PDB entry 2HHH | X-ray diffraction, 3.35 A resolution | chains A and K of the 21 polymer chains in the assembly

Chain A:
Molecule: 16S ribosomal RNA
Organism: Thermus thermophilus
Sequence (1522 nucleotides; each row starts with the number of its first residue):
     1 UUUGUUGGAGAGUUUGAUCCUGGCUCAGGGUGAACGCUGGCGGCGUGCCU
    51 AAGACAUGCAAGUCGUGCGGGCCGCGGGGUUUUACUCCGUGGUCAGCGGC
   101 GGACGGGUGAGUAACGCGUGGGUGACCUACCCGGAAGAGGGGGACAACCC
   151 GGGGAAACUCGGGCUAAUCCCCCAUGUGGACCCGCCCCUUGGGGUGUGUC
   201 CAAAGGGCUUUGCCCGCUUCCGGAUGGGCCCGCGUCCCAUCAGCUAGUUG
   251 GUGGGGUAAUGGCCCACCAAGGCGACGACGGGUAGCCGGUCUGAGAGGAU
   301 GGCCGGCCACAGGGGCACUGAGACACGGGCCCCACUCCUACGGGAGGCAG
   351 CAGUUAGGAAUCUUCCGCAAUGGGCGCAAGCCUGACGGAGCGACGCCGCU
   401 UGGAGGAAGAAGCCCUUCGGGGUGUAAACUCCUGAACCCGGGACGAAACC
   451 CCCGACGAGGGGACUGACGGUACCGGGGUAAUAGCGCCGGCCAACUCCGU
   501 GCCAGCAGCCGCGGUAAUACGGAGGGCGCGAGCGUUACCCGGAUUCACUG
   551 GGCGUAAAGGGCGUGUAGGCGGCCUGGGGCGUCCCAUGUGAAAGACCACG
   601 GCUCAACCGUGGGGGAGCGUGGGAUACGCUCAGGCUAGACGGUGGGAGAG
   651 GGUGGUGGAAUUCCCGGAGUAGCGGUGAAAUGCGCAGAUACCGGGAGGAA
   701 CGCCGAUGGCGAAGGCAGCCACCUGGUCCACCCGUGACGCUGAGGCGCGA
   751 AAGCGUGGGGAGCAAACCGGAUUAGAUACCCGGGUAGUCCACGCCCUAAA
   801 CGAUGCGCGCUAGGUCUCUGGGUCUCCUGGGGGCCGAAGCUAACGCGUUA
   851 AGCGCGCCGCCUGGGGAGUACGGCCGCAAGGCUGAAACUCAAAGGAAUUG
   901 ACGGGGGCCCGCACAAGCGGUGGAGCAUGUGGUUUAAUUCGAAGCAACGC
   951 GAAGAACCUUACCAGGCCUUGACAUGCUAGGGAACCCGGGUGAAAGCCUG
  1001 GGGUGCCCCGCGAGGGGAGCCCUAGCACAGGUGCUGCAUGGCCGUCGUCA
  1051 GCUCGUGCCGUGAGGUGUUGGGUUAAGUCCCGCAACGAGCGCAACCCCCG
  1101 CCGUUAGUUGCCAGCGGUUCGGCCGGGCACUCUAACGGGACUGCCCGCGA
  1151 AAGCGGGAGGAAGGAGGGGACGACGUCUGGUCAGCAUGGCCCUUACGGCC
  1201 UGGGCGACACACGUGCUACAAUGCCCACUACAAAGCGAUGCCACCCGGCA
  1251 ACGGGGAGCUAAUCGCAAAAAGGUGGGCCCAGUUCGGAUUGGGGUCUGCA
  1301 ACCCGACCCCAUGAAGCCGGAAUCGCUAGUAAUCGCGGAUCAGCCAUGCC
  1351 GCGGUGAAUACGUUCCCGGGCCUUGUACACACCGCCCGUCACGCCAUGGG
  1401 AGCGGGCUCUACCCGAAGUCGCCGGGAGCCUACGGGCAGGCGCCGAGGGU
  1451 AGGGCCCGUGACUGGGGCGAAGUCGUAACAAGGUAGCUGUACCGGAAGGU
  1501 GCGGCUGGAUCACCUCCUUUCU
Disordered / not traced: 1-5, 1511-1522
Small-molecule neighbours:
  - kasugamycin (KSG; (1S,2R,3S,4R,5S,6S)-2,3,4,5,6-pentahydroxycyclohexyl 2-amino-4-{[carboxy(imino)methyl]amino}-2,3,4,6-tetradeoxy-alpha-D-arabino-hexopyranoside), molecule 1: G677, U772, U773
  - kasugamycin (KSG), molecule 2: A776, A778, C779, G904, U1476, A1477, G1482, G1483, U1484

Chain K:
Protein: 30S ribosomal protein S11
Organism: Thermus thermophilus
UniProtKB: P80376 (RS11_THET8); residues 1-129 here correspond to UniProt positions 0-128 (UniProt number = residue number - 1)
Sequence (129 residues; numbered 1 to 129; the number before each row is that of its first residue):
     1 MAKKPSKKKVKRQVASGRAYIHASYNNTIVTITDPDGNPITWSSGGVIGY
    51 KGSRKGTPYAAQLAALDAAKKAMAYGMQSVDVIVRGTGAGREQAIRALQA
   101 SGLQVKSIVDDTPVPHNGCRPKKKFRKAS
Disordered / not traced: 1-10

How chain A and chain K interact:
Residue-residue contacts (84):
  A659(A) - Val114(K)  hydrogen bond to the sugar
  A659(A) - Pro115(K)  base contact
  A659(A) - His116(K)  hydrogen bond to the base
  A659(A) - Gly118(K)  base contact
  A660(A) - Pro113(K)  sugar contact
  A660(A) - Pro115(K)  sugar contact
  A660(A) - Cys119(K)  base contact
  U661(A) - Cys119(K)  hydrogen bond to the base
  G667(A) - Gly37(K)  base contact
  G667(A) - Asn38(K)  base contact
  G667(A) - Pro39(K)  base contact
  A668(A) - Arg12(K)  hydrogen bond to the phosphate
  A668(A) - Asn38(K)  hydrogen bond to the sugar
  A668(A) - Pro39(K)  hydrogen bond to the sugar
  G669(A) - Arg12(K)  salt bridge to the phosphate
  G669(A) - Pro39(K)  sugar contact
  G669(A) - Ile40(K)  sugar contact
  G669(A) - Trp42(K)  sugar contact
  U670(A) - Trp42(K)  hydrogen bond to the sugar
  A671(A) - Trp42(K)  sugar contact
  A671(A) - Lys71(K)  salt bridge to the phosphate
  G672(A) - Trp42(K)  sugar contact
  G672(A) - Ser44(K)  hydrogen bond to the phosphate
  G672(A) - Gly46(K)  sugar contact
  G672(A) - Val47(K)  phosphate contact
  C673(A) - Asn27(K)  hydrogen bond to the phosphate
  C673(A) - Ser44(K)  hydrogen bond to the phosphate
  C673(A) - Gly45(K)  phosphate contact
  C673(A) - Gly46(K)  hydrogen bond to the phosphate
  C673(A) - Val47(K)  phosphate contact
  C673(A) - Lys55(K)  salt bridge to the phosphate
  G674(A) - Asn27(K)  hydrogen bond to the phosphate
  G674(A) - Lys51(K)  base contact
  G674(A) - Lys55(K)  hydrogen bond to the base
  G675(A) - Ser24(K)  phosphate contact
  G675(A) - Asn26(K)  hydrogen bond to the phosphate
  G675(A) - Gly52(K)  base contact
  G675(A) - Lys55(K)  hydrogen bond to the base
  U676(A) - Asn26(K)  hydrogen bond to the phosphate
  U676(A) - Gly52(K)  base contact
  U676(A) - Ser53(K)  hydrogen bond to the base
  U676(A) - Lys124(K)  salt bridge to the phosphate
  A678(A) - Ser53(K)  hydrogen bond to the phosphate
  A679(A) - Gly52(K)  phosphate contact
  A679(A) - Ser53(K)  hydrogen bond to the phosphate
  A688(A) - Trp42(K)  base contact
  U689(A) - Ile29(K)  base contact
  U689(A) - Trp42(K)  hydrogen bond to the base
  A690(A) - His22(K)  sugar contact
  A690(A) - Ile29(K)  sugar contact
  A690(A) - Thr31(K)  hydrogen bond to the base
  A690(A) - Pro39(K)  base contact
  C691(A) - Tyr20(K)  hydrogen bond to the phosphate
  C691(A) - Thr31(K)  sugar contact
  C691(A) - Gly37(K)  hydrogen bond to the sugar
  C691(A) - Pro39(K)  base contact
  C691(A) - Arg85(K)  salt bridge to the phosphate
  C692(A) - Tyr20(K)  hydrogen bond to the phosphate
  C692(A) - Asp36(K)  sugar contact
  C692(A) - Gly37(K)  sugar contact
  C692(A) - Arg85(K)  salt bridge to the phosphate
  G698(A) - Cys119(K)  hydrogen bond to the base
  A700(A) - Asn117(K)  hydrogen bond to the sugar
  A700(A) - Gly118(K)  sugar contact
  C701(A) - His116(K)  sugar contact
  C701(A) - Asn117(K)  sugar contact
  G702(A) - His116(K)  stacking on the base
  G702(A) - Asn117(K)  hydrogen bond to the sugar
  A761(A) - Cys119(K)  base contact
  G762(A) - Cys119(K)  sugar contact
  G762(A) - Arg120(K)  hydrogen bond to the sugar
  C763(A) - Arg120(K)  hydrogen bond to the sugar
  C763(A) - Pro121(K)  sugar contact
  C763(A) - Lys122(K)  phosphate contact
  C763(A) - Lys123(K)  phosphate contact
  A764(A) - Lys122(K)  phosphate contact
  A764(A) - Lys123(K)  hydrogen bond to the phosphate
  C780(A) - Lys123(K)  salt bridge to the phosphate
  C781(A) - Lys124(K)  phosphate contact
  G782(A) - Lys122(K)  salt bridge to the phosphate
  U1500(A) - Lys123(K)  phosphate contact
  G1501(A) - Lys123(K)  salt bridge to the phosphate
  C1502(A) - Arg120(K)  salt bridge to the phosphate
  G1503(A) - Arg120(K)  salt bridge to the phosphate
Interface residues without a listed pair, chain A (38 interface residues in all): G658, A680, A699
Interface residues without a listed pair, chain K (39 interface residues in all): Arg18, Tyr75, Arg126

Overview:
Chain A and chain K form an interface of 38 and 39 residues respectively; the contacts include 30 hydrogen
bonds, 11 salt bridges and 1 aromatic stacking contact. Polar contacts include A659(A)-His116(K),
U661(A)-Cys119(K) and G674(A)-Lys55(K). Chain A binds kasugamycin.
Chain A is 16S ribosomal RNA and chain K is 30S ribosomal protein S11, both from Thermus thermophilus; the
structure, Crystal structure of kasugamycin bound to the 30S ribosomal subunit, was determined by X-ray
diffraction.
